1Z0K - chains A and B; structure by X-ray diffraction, 1.92 A resolution.

Chain A:
Molecule: GTP-binding protein
Source organism: Homo sapiens
UniProtKB: P20338 (RAB4A_HUMAN); residues 2-172 here = UniProt positions 2-172
Sequence (172 residues; each row starts with the number of its first residue):
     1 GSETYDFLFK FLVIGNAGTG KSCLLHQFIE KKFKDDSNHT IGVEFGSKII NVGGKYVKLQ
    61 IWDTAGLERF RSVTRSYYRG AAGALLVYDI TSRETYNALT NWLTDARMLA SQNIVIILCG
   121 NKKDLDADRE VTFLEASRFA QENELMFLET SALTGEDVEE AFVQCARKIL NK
Disordered / not traced: 1-3
Construct notes: cloning artifact (1); engineered mutation Leu67 (Gln in P20338)
Bound ions: Mg2+: Ser22, Thr40 (together with GTP)
Ligand contacts: GTP: Asn16, Ala17, Gly18, Thr19, Gly20, Lys21, Ser22, Cys23, Phe33, Ser37, Asn38, His39, Thr40, Asp63, Thr64, Ala65, Gly66, Leu67, Asn121, Lys122, Asp124, Leu125, Ser151, Ala152, Leu153

Chain B:
Molecule: FYVE-finger-containing Rab5 effector protein rabenosyn-5
Source organism: Homo sapiens
UniProtKB: Q59EY8 (Q59EY8_HUMAN); numbering as in UniProt (aligned over 440-503)
Sequence (69 residues; row label = number of the first residue in the row):
   435 GPLGSAEGWL PLSGGQGQSE DSDPLLQQIH NITSFIRQAK AAGRMDEVRT LQENLRQLQD
   495 EYDQQQTEK
Disordered / not traced: 435-440, 502-503
Construct notes: cloning artifact (435-439)
Reported in the primary citation:
  - mutagenesis - L444A: unchanged binding to GTP-binding protein (chain A)
  - specificity-determining residues: Leu444
  - mutagenesis - E454I/P458L/T484V: increased binding to Rabs 5, 22, and 24

How chain A and chain B interact:
Residue-residue contacts (41; chain A residue first):
  Tyr5(A) with Asp480(B), hydrogen bond
  Leu25(A) with Leu444(B), hydrophobic
  His26(A) with Leu444(B)
  Ile29(A) with Gly442(B); Trp443(B)
  Ile41(A) with Glu454(B); Gln461(B); Gln462(B); Asn465(B), hydrogen bond (backbone-side chain)
  Gly42(A) with Gln462(B)
  Val43(A) with Gln462(B), hydrogen bond (backbone-side chain); Phe469(B)
  Glu44(A) with Ser447(B)
  Phe45(A) with Trp443(B), hydrophobic; Leu444(B); Pro445(B); Phe469(B); Glu481(B); Leu485(B), hydrophobic
  Gly46(A) with Trp443(B)
  Ser47(A) with Gly442(B); Trp443(B), hydrogen bond (backbone-backbone); Glu481(B)
  Lys58(A) with Asp480(B), salt bridge; Glu481(B), salt bridge
  Gln60(A) with Thr484(B), hydrogen bond
  Trp62(A) with Ile466(B), hydrophobic; Leu485(B), hydrophobic; Asn488(B)
  Arg69(A) with Glu454(B), salt bridge; Pro458(B)
  Phe70(A) with Glu454(B); Pro458(B)
  Val73(A) with Pro458(B); Leu459(B); Gln462(B)
  Ser76(A) with Glu495(B)
  Tyr77(A) with Gln462(B), hydrogen bond; Ile466(B); Asn488(B), hydrogen bond; Leu492(B)
Other interface residues (no listed pair), chain A (22 interface residues in all): Glu30, Lys48, Ser72
Other interface residues (no listed pair), chain B (22 interface residues in all): Glu441, Gln499
Interface features reported in the paper:
  - specific contacts: Gly46(A)-Leu444(B), Trp443(B)-Phe45(A) (hydrophobic contact), Pro445(B)-Phe45(A) (hydrophobic contact), Glu454(B)-Arg69(A) (salt bridge), Pro458(B)-Val73(A)
  - interface residues, chain B: Glu441(B), Leu444(B)

Overview:
Chain A and chain B each contribute 22 residues to their interface; the contacts include 7 hydrogen bonds and
3 salt bridges. Polar contacts include Lys58(A)-Asp480(B), Lys58(A)-Glu481(B) and Arg69(A)-Glu454(B). The
authors report contacts between Gly46(A) and Leu444(B) and Pro458(B) and Val73(A); hydrophobic contacts
between Trp443(B) and Phe45(A) and Pro445(B) and Phe45(A); a salt bridge between Glu454(B) and Arg69(A). The
paper reports that E454I/P458L/T484V of chain B increase binding to Rabs 5, 22, and 24; interface residues
Glu441(B) and Leu444(B).
Here chain A is GTP-binding protein and chain B is FYVE-finger-containing Rab5 effector protein rabenosyn-5,
both from Homo sapiens. Entry 1Z0K (Structure of GTP-Bound Rab4Q67L GTPase in complex with the central Rab
binding domain of Rabenosyn-5) was determined by X-ray diffraction (same publication as 1Z0J).
